PDB entry 2YR5 | X-ray diffraction, 1.25 A resolution | chains A and B

== Chain A (and B) ==
Name: Pro-enzyme of L-phenylalanine oxidase
Source organism: Pseudomonas sp. P-501
Notes: EC 1.13.12.9; chain B of this document is another copy of the same molecule, construct and numbering; everything in this record applies to it too
UniProtKB: Q5W9R9 (Q5W9R9_9PSED); residues 1-713 here correspond to UniProt positions 2-714 (UniProt number = residue number + 1)
Amino-acid sequence (721 residues; numbered 1 to 721; the number before each row is that of its first residue):
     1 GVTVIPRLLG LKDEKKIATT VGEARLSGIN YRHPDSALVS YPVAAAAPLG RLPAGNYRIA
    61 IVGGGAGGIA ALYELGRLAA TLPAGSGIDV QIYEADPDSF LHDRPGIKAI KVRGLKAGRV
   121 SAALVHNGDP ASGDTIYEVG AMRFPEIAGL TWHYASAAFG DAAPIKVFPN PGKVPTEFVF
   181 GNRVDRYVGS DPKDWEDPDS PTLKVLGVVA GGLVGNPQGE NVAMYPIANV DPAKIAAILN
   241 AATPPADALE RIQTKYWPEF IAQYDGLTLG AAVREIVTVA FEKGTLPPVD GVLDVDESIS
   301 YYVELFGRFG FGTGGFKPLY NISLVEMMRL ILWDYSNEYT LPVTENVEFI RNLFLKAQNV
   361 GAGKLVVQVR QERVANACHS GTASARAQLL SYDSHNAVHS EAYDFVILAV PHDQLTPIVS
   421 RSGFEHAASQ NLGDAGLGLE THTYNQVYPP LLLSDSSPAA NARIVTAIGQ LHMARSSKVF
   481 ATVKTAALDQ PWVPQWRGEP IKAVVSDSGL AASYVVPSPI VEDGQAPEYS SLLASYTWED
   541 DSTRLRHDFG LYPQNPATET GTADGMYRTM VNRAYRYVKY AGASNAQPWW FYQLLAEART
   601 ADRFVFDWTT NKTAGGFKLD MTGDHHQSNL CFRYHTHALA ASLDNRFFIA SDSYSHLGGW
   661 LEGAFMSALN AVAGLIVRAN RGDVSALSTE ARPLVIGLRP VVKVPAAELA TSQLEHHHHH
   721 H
Not modelled in the structure: 1-15, 105-108, 522-525, 708-721
Construct notes: expression tag (714-721)
Ligand contacts: FAD (flavin-adenine dinucleotide): Val-62, Gly-63, Gly-64, Gly-65, Ala-66, Gly-67, Gly-68, Tyr-93, Glu-94, Ala-95, Asp-96, Ala-117, Gly-118, Arg-119, Val-120, Val-139, Gly-140, Ala-141, Met-142, Arg-143, Phe-144, Glu-372, Arg-373, Val-374, Ala-409, Val-410, Pro-411, Gln-414, Ile-418, Ser-476, Lys-478, Tyr-536, Trp-608, Thr-613, Gly-616, Phe-617, Ala-650, Ser-651, Asp-652, Gly-659, Trp-660, Leu-661, Ala-664

== Chain A / chain B interface ==
Residue-residue contacts - 136 pairs, chain A then chain B:
  Phe-180(A) / Thr-466(B)
  Gly-181(A) / Phe-424(B)
  Gly-181(A) / Ala-462(B)
  Gly-181(A) / Thr-466(B)
  Asn-182(A) / Phe-424(B)
  Asn-182(A) / Pro-458(B)
  Asn-182(A) / Ala-459(B)
  Asn-182(A) / Ala-462(B)
  Gly-266(A) / Leu-267(B)
  Gly-266(A) / Ala-271(B)
  Leu-267(A) / Gly-266(B)
  Thr-268(A) / Thr-268(B)
  Thr-268(A) / Thr-622(B)  hydrogen bond
  Ala-271(A) / Gly-266(B)
  Arg-274(A) / Gly-623(B)
  Arg-274(A) / His-626(B)
  Val-289(A) / Ala-459(B)  hydrophobic
  Asp-290(A) / Ser-457(B)  hydrogen bond
  Asp-290(A) / Ala-459(B)
  Val-292(A) / Ser-457(B)
  Leu-293(A) / Ser-457(B)
  Leu-293(A) / Ala-460(B)
  Asp-294(A) / Arg-699(B)  salt bridge
  Asp-296(A) / His-626(B)  salt bridge
  Glu-297(A) / Arg-463(B)  salt bridge
  Glu-297(A) / Leu-630(B)
  Ser-300(A) / Arg-463(B)
  Ser-300(A) / His-626(B)
  Tyr-301(A) / Ala-459(B)  hydrophobic
  Glu-304(A) / Gln-470(B)
  Glu-304(A) / Gln-627(B)
  Arg-308(A) / Gln-470(B)  hydrogen bond
  Lys-317(A) / Gln-470(B)
  Asn-321(A) / Met-621(B)
  Asp-413(A) / Arg-544(B)  salt bridge
  Ser-420(A) / Arg-576(B)  hydrogen bond (backbone-side chain)
  Arg-421(A) / Asn-572(B)  hydrogen bond (side chain-backbone)
  Arg-421(A) / Tyr-575(B)
  Arg-421(A) / Arg-576(B)
  Arg-421(A) / Tyr-577(B)  hydrogen bond (backbone-backbone)
  Gly-423(A) / Tyr-577(B)
  Phe-424(A) / Gly-181(B)
  Phe-424(A) / Asn-182(B)
  Phe-424(A) / Arg-576(B)
  Gln-430(A) / Tyr-577(B)
  Asn-431(A) / Tyr-575(B)  hydrogen bond (backbone-side chain)
  Asn-431(A) / Tyr-577(B)  hydrogen bond (backbone-side chain)
  Gly-433(A) / Tyr-575(B)
  Asp-434(A) / Asn-572(B)  hydrogen bond
  Ala-435(A) / Asn-572(B)  hydrogen bond (backbone-side chain)
  Ala-435(A) / Tyr-575(B)
  Ala-435(A) / Tyr-592(B)  hydrogen bond (backbone-side chain)
  Gly-436(A) / Arg-568(B)  hydrogen bond (backbone-side chain)
  Gly-436(A) / Asn-572(B)  hydrogen bond (backbone-side chain)
  Gly-436(A) / Tyr-592(B)
  Leu-437(A) / Arg-568(B)
  Leu-437(A) / Thr-569(B)
  Leu-437(A) / Asn-572(B)
  Gly-438(A) / Arg-568(B)
  Ser-457(A) / Asp-290(B)  hydrogen bond
  Ser-457(A) / Val-292(B)
  Ala-459(A) / Asn-182(B)
  Ala-459(A) / Val-289(B)  hydrophobic
  Ala-462(A) / Asn-182(B)
  Arg-463(A) / Glu-297(B)  salt bridge
  Arg-463(A) / Ser-300(B)
  Thr-466(A) / Phe-180(B)
  Thr-466(A) / Gly-181(B)
  Thr-466(A) / Asp-507(B)
  Gly-469(A) / Arg-544(B)  hydrogen bond (backbone-side chain)
  Gln-470(A) / Glu-304(B)
  Gln-470(A) / Arg-308(B)  hydrogen bond
  Gln-470(A) / Lys-317(B)
  Gln-470(A) / Arg-544(B)
  Leu-471(A) / Arg-544(B)  hydrogen bond (backbone-side chain)
  His-472(A) / Asp-540(B)  salt bridge
  Arg-475(A) / Arg-475(B)
  Arg-475(A) / Thr-543(B)
  Asp-507(A) / Thr-466(B)
  Asp-540(A) / His-472(B)  salt bridge
  Thr-543(A) / Arg-475(B)
  Thr-543(A) / Thr-609(B)
  Thr-543(A) / Ala-614(B)
  Arg-544(A) / His-412(B)
  Arg-544(A) / Asp-413(B)  salt bridge
  Arg-544(A) / Gly-469(B)  hydrogen bond (side chain-backbone)
  Arg-544(A) / Gln-470(B)
  Arg-544(A) / Leu-471(B)  hydrogen bond (side chain-backbone)
  Arg-544(A) / Ala-614(B)
  Arg-546(A) / Arg-546(B)
  Arg-546(A) / Thr-610(B)
  His-547(A) / Thr-610(B)
  His-547(A) / Asn-611(B)
  Tyr-552(A) / Tyr-552(B)  hydrophobic
  Arg-568(A) / Gly-436(B)
  Arg-568(A) / Leu-437(B)  hydrogen bond (side chain-backbone)
  Thr-569(A) / Leu-437(B)
  Val-571(A) / Gly-436(B)
  Asn-572(A) / Arg-421(B)  hydrogen bond (backbone-side chain)
  Asn-572(A) / Asp-434(B)  hydrogen bond
  Asn-572(A) / Ala-435(B)  hydrogen bond (side chain-backbone)
  Asn-572(A) / Gly-436(B)  hydrogen bond (side chain-backbone)
  Asn-572(A) / Leu-437(B)
  Tyr-575(A) / Arg-421(B)
  Tyr-575(A) / Asn-431(B)  hydrogen bond (side chain-backbone)
  Tyr-575(A) / Gly-433(B)
  Tyr-575(A) / Ala-435(B)
  Arg-576(A) / Ser-420(B)  hydrogen bond
  Arg-576(A) / Arg-421(B)
  Tyr-577(A) / Arg-421(B)  hydrogen bond (backbone-backbone)
  Tyr-577(A) / Gly-423(B)
  Tyr-577(A) / Gln-430(B)
  Tyr-577(A) / Asn-431(B)  hydrogen bond (side chain-backbone)
  Lys-579(A) / Glu-425(B)  salt bridge
  Asn-585(A) / Ala-427(B)
  Asn-585(A) / Ala-428(B)  hydrogen bond (side chain-backbone)
  Tyr-592(A) / Ala-435(B)
  Tyr-592(A) / Gly-436(B)
  Thr-609(A) / Thr-543(B)
  Thr-610(A) / Arg-546(B)
  Thr-610(A) / His-547(B)
  Asn-611(A) / His-547(B)
  Ala-614(A) / Thr-543(B)
  Ala-614(A) / Arg-544(B)
  Met-621(A) / Asn-321(B)
  Thr-622(A) / Thr-268(B)  hydrogen bond
  Gly-623(A) / Arg-274(B)
  His-626(A) / Arg-274(B)  hydrogen bond
  His-626(A) / Asp-296(B)  salt bridge
  His-626(A) / Ser-300(B)
  Gln-627(A) / Ser-300(B)
  Gln-627(A) / Glu-304(B)
  Leu-630(A) / Glu-297(B)
  Arg-633(A) / Glu-297(B)  salt bridge
  Arg-699(A) / Asp-294(B)  salt bridge
  Lys-703(A) / Val-292(B)
Other interface residues (no listed pair), chain A (85 interface residues in all): Ser-422, Glu-425, Ser-429, Leu-432, Thr-441, Pro-458, Ala-460, Asp-541, Lys-612, Asp-624, Val-704
Other interface residues (no listed pair), chain B (86 interface residues in all): Gly-291, Leu-293, Tyr-301, Ser-422, His-426, Ser-429, Leu-432, Gly-438, Thr-441, Asp-541, Val-571, Lys-579, Lys-612, Asp-624

== In short ==
The interface between chain A and chain B involves 85 residues on one side and 86 on the other, with 31
hydrogen bonds and 12 salt bridges. Among the polar pairs are Asp-294(A)/Arg-699(B), Asp-296(A)/His-626(B) and
Glu-297(A)/Arg-463(B). Bound to chain A: flavin-adenine dinucleotide.
Both chains are Pro-enzyme of L-phenylalanine oxidase (Pseudomonas sp. P-501). Entry 2YR5 (Crystal structure
of L-phenylalanine oxidase from Psuedomonas sp.P501) was determined by X-ray diffraction together with 2YR4
from the same study.
